3S0J - chain A; structure by X-ray diffraction, 2.00 A resolution.

# Chain A
Molecule: Glycogen phosphorylase, muscle form
From: Oryctolagus cuniculus
Notes: EC 2.4.1.1
Reference sequence: P00489 (PYGM_RABIT); residues 1-842 here correspond to UniProt positions 2-843 (UniProt number = residue number + 1)
Chain sequence (842 residues; row label = number of the first residue in the row):
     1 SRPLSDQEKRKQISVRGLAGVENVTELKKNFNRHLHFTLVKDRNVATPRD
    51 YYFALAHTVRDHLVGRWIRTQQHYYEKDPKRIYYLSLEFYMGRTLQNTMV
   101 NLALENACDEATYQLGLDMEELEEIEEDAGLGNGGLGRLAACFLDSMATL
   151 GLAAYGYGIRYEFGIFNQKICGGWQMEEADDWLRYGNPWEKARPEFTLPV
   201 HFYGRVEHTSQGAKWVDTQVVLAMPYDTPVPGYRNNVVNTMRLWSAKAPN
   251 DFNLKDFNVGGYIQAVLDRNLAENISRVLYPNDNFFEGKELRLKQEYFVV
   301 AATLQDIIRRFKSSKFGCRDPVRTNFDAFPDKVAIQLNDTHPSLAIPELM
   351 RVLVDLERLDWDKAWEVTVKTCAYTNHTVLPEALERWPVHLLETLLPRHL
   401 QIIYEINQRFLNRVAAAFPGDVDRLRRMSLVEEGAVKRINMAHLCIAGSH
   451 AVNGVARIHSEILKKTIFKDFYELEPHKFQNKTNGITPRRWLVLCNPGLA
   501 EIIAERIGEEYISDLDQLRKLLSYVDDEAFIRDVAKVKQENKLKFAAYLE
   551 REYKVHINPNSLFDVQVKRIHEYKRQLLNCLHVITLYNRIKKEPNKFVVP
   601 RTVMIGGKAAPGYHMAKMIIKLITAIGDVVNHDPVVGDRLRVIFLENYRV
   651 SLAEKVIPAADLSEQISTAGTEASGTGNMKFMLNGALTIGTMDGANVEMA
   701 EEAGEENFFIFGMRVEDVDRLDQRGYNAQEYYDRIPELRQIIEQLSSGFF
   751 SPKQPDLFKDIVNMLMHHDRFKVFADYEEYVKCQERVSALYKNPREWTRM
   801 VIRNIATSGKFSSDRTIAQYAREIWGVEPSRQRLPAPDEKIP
Not modelled in the structure: 1-11, 255-260, 315-323, 837-842
Modified / non-standard residues: Lys-680 ((2S)-2-amino-6-[[3-hydroxy-2-methyl-5-(phosphonooxymethyl)pyridin-4-yl]methylideneamino]hexanoic acid; LLP)
Ligand contacts: Z15 ((1S)-1,5-anhydro-1-(4-chloro-2,5-dihydroxyphenyl)-D-glucitol): Gly-134, Gly-135, Leu-136, Leu-139, Asp-283, Asn-284, Asp-339, His-341, His-377, Thr-378, Val-455, Asn-484, Tyr-573, Glu-672, Ala-673, Ser-674, Gly-675, Thr-676
Curated features (UniProtKB/Swiss-Prot):
  - binding site (AMP): Asp-42, Tyr-75, Arg-309 to Cys-318
  - site: Cys-108 (Involved in the association of subunits), Cys-142 (Involved in the association of subunits), Tyr-155 (Can be labeled by an AMP analog)
  - modified residue: Ser-1 (N-acetylserine), Ser-14 (Phosphoserine), Tyr-203 (Phosphotyrosine), Tyr-226 (Phosphotyrosine), Ser-429 (Phosphoserine), Tyr-472 (Phosphotyrosine), Ser-513 (Phosphoserine), Lys-680 (N6-(pyridoxal phosphate)lysine), Ser-746 (Phosphoserine), Ser-747 (Phosphoserine)

# Summary
Ligands of chain A: compound Z15. UniProt lists 12 AMP-binding residues.
Chain A is Glycogen phosphorylase, muscle form (Oryctolagus cuniculus); the structure, The crystal structure
of glycogen phosphorylase b in complex with 2,5-dihydroxy-4-(beta-D-glucopyranosyl)-chlorobenzene, was
determined by X-ray diffraction together with 3NP7, 3NP9 and 3NPA from the same study.
